Entry 1ULV (X-ray diffraction, 2.42 A resolution); this record covers chain A.

[Chain A]
Protein: glucodextranase
Organism: Arthrobacter globiformis
Notes: EC 3.2.1.70
UniProt: Q9LBQ9 (Q9LBQ9_ARTGO); residues 1-1020 here correspond to UniProt positions 29-1048 (UniProt number = residue number + 28)
Sequence (1020 residues; numbered 1 to 1020; the number before each row is that of its first residue):
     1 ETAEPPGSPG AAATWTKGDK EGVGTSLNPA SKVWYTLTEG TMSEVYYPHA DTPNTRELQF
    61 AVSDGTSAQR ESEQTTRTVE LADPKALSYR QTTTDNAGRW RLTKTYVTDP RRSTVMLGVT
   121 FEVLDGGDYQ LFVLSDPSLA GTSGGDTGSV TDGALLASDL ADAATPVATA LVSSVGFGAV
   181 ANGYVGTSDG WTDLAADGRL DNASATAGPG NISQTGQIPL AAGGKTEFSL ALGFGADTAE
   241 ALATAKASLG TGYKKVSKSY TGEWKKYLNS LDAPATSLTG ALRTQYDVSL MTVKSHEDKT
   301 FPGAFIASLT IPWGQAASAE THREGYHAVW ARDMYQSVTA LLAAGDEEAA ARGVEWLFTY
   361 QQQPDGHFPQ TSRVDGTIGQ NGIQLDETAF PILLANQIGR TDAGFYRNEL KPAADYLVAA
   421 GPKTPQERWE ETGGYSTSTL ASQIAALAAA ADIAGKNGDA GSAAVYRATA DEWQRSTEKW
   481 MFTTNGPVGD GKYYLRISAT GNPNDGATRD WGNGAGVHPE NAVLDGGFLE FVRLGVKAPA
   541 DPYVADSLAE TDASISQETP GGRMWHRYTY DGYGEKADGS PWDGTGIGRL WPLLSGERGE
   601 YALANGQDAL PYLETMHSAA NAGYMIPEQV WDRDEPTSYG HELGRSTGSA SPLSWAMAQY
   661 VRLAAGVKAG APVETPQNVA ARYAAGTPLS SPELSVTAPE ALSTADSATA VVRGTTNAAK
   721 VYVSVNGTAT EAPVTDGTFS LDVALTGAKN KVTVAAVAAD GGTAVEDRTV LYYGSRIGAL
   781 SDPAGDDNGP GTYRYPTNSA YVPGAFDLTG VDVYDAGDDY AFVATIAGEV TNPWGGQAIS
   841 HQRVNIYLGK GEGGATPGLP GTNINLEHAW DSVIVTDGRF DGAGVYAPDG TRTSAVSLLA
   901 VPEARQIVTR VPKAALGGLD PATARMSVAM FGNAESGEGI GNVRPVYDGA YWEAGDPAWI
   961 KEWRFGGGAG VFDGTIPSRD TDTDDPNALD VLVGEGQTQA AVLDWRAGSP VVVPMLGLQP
Not modelled in the structure: 1
Bound ions: Ca2+ site 1: Asp-136, Pro-137, Asn-211, Ile-212; Ca2+ site 2: Leu-139, Thr-142, Gly-144, Asp-146, Asp-159; Ca2+ site 3: Phe-358, Gln-362, Glu-409; Ca2+ site 4: Asp-782, Pro-783, Asp-807, Leu-808, Asp-990; Ca2+ site 5: Asp-782, Val-991, Gln-999; Ca2+ site 6: Val-946, Ala-969, Asp-980, Asp-982, Asp-985

[In short]
The Ca2+ site 1 is built by Asp-136, Pro-137, Asn-211 and Ile-212. The Ca2+ site 2 is built by Leu-139,
Thr-142, Gly-144, Asp-146 and Asp-159.
Chain A is glucodextranase (Arthrobacter globiformis); the structure, Crystal Structure of Glucodextranase
Complexed with Acarbose, was determined by X-ray diffraction together with 1UG9 from the same study.
